Entry 2PV2 (X-ray diffraction, 1.30 A resolution); this record covers chains A and B of the 3 polymer chains in the assembly.

# Chain A (and B)
Molecule: Chaperone surA
Organism: Escherichia coli
Notes: EC 5.2.1.8; fragment: ppic 1; chain B of this document is another copy of the same molecule, construct and numbering; everything in this record applies to it too
UniProt: P0ABZ6 (SURA_ECOLI); numbering as in UniProt (aligned over 172-274)
Chain sequence (103 residues; numbered 172 to 274; the number before each row is that of its first residue):
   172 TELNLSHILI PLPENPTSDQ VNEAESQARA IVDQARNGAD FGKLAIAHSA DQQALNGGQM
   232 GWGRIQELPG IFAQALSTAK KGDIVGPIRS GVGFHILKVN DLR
What the authors report for this chain:
  - conformationally variable residues (side-chain flip): M231
  - mutagenesis - M231R, L239R: decreased binding to C-peptide

# How chain A and chain B interact
Pairs across the interface - 19 pairs, chain A then chain B:
  R235(A) with R260(B), hydrogen bond (side chain-backbone); S261(B)
  Q237(A) with G241(B), hydrogen bond (backbone-backbone); I242(B), hydrogen bond (backbone-backbone)
  E238(A) with P240(B); S261(B); G262(B), hydrogen bond (side chain-backbone)
  L239(A) with L239(B); P240(B); G241(B), hydrogen bond (backbone-backbone)
  P240(A) with Q237(B); E238(B); L239(B)
  G241(A) with Q237(B), hydrogen bond (backbone-backbone); L239(B)
  I242(A) with Q237(B), hydrogen bond (backbone-backbone)
  S261(A) with E238(B)
  G262(A) with R235(B); E238(B), hydrogen bond (backbone-side chain)
Other interface residues (no listed pair), chain A (11 interface residues in all): Q223, V263
Other interface residues (no listed pair), chain B (11 interface residues in all): Q223

# Summary
Chain A and chain B each contribute 11 residues to their interface, with 8 hydrogen bonds. Polar pairs include
R235(A)-R260(B), E238(A)-G262(B) and Q237(A)-G241(B). The paper reports that M231R and L239R of chain A reduce
binding to C-peptide; conformational variability at M231(A).
Both chains are Chaperone surA (Escherichia coli). Entry 2PV2 (Crystallographic Structure of SurA first
peptidyl-prolyl isomerase domain complexed with peptide NFTLKFWDIFRK) was determined by X-ray diffraction
together with 2PV1 and 2PV3 from the same study.
